1VQO - chains 0 and R of the 32 polymer chains in the assembly; structure by X-ray diffraction, 2.20 A resolution.

[Chain 0]
Molecule: 23S ribosomal RNA
Organism: Haloarcula marismortui
Sequence (2922 nucleotides; numbered 2 to 2923; the number before each row is that of its first residue):
     2 UUGGCUACUAUGCCAGCUGGUGGAUUGCUCGGCUCAGGCGCUGAUGAAGG
    52 ACGUGCCAAGCUGCGAUAAGCCAUGGGGAGCCGCACGGAGGCGAAGAACC
   102 AUGGAUUUCCGAAUGAGAAUCUCUCUAACAAUUGCUUCGCGCAAUGAGGA
   152 ACCCCGAGAACUGAAACAUCUCAGUAUCGGGAGGAACAGAAAACGCAAUG
   202 UGAUGUCGUUAGUAACCGCGAGUGAACGCGAUACAGCCCAAACCGAAGCC
   252 CUCACGGGCAAUGUGGUGUCAGGGCUACCUCUCAUCAGCCGACCGUCUCG
   302 ACGAAGUCUCUUGGAACAGAGCGUGAUACAGGGUGACAACCCCGUACUCG
   352 AGACCAGUACGACGUGCGGUAGUGCCAGAGUAGCGGGGGUUGGAUAUCCC
   402 UCGCGAAUAACGCAGGCAUCGACUGCGAAGGCUAAACACAACCUGAGACC
   452 GAUAGUGAACAAGUAGUGUGAACGAACGCUGCAAAGUACCCUCAGAAGGG
   502 AGGCGAAAUAGAGCAUGAAAUCAGUUGGCGAUCGAGCGACAGGGCAUACA
   552 AGGUCCCUCGACGAAUGACCGACGCGCGAGCGUCCAGUAAGACUCACGGG
   602 AAGCCGAUGUUCUGUCGUACGUUUUGAAAAACGAGCCAGGGAGUGUGUCU
   652 GCAUGGCAAGUCUAACCGGAGUAUCCGGGGAGGCACAGGGAAACCGACAU
   702 GGCCGCAGGGCUUUGCCCGAGGGCCGCCGUCUUCAAGGGCGGGGAGCCAU
   752 GUGGACACGACCCGAAUCCGGACGAUCUACGCAUGGACAAGAUGAAGCGU
   802 GCCGAAAGGCACGUGGAAGUCUGUUAGAGUUGGUGUCCUACAAUACCCUC
   852 UCGUGAUCUAUGUGUAGGGGUGAAAGGCCCAUCGAGUCCGGCAACAGCUG
   902 GUUCCAAUCGAAACAUGUCGAAGCAUGACCUCCGCCGAGGUAGUCUGUGA
   952 GGUAGAGCGACCGAUUGGUGUGUCCGCCUCCGAGAGGAGUCGGCACACCU
  1002 GUCAAACUCCAAACUUACAGACGCCGUUUGACGCGGGGAUUCCGGUGCGC
  1052 GGGGUAAGCCUGUGUACCAGGAGGGGAACAACCCAGAGAUAGGUUAAGGU
  1102 CCCCAAGUGUGGAUUAAGUGUAAUCCUCUGAAGGUGGUCUCGAGCCCUAG
  1152 ACAGCCGGGAGGUGAGCUUAGAAGCAGCUACCCUCUAAGAAAAGCGUAAC
  1202 AGCUUACCGGCCGAGGUUUGAGGCGCCCAAAAUGAUCGGGACUCAAAUCC
  1252 ACCACCGAGACCUGUCCGUACCACUCAUACUGGUAAUCGAGUAGAUUGGC
  1302 GCUCUAAUUGGAUGGAAGUAGGGGUGAAAACUCCUAUGGACCGAUUAGUG
  1352 ACGAAAAUCCUGGCCAUAGUAGCAGCGAUAGUCGGGUGAGAACCCCGACG
  1402 GCCUAAUGGAUAAGGGUUCCUCAGCACUGCUGAUCAGCUGAGGGUUAGCC
  1452 GGUCCUAAGUCAUACCGCAACUCGACUAUGACGAAAUGGGAAACGGGUUA
  1502 AUAUUCCCGUGCCACUAUGCAGUGAAAGUUGACGCCCUGGGGUCGAUCAC
  1552 GCUGGGCAUUCGCCCAGUCGAACCGUCCAACUCCGUGGAAGCCGUAAUGG
  1602 CAGGAAGCGGACGAACGGCGGCAUAGGGAAACGUGAUUCAACCUGGGGCC
  1652 CAUGAAAAGACGAGCAUAGUGUCCGUACCGAGAACCGACACAGGUGUCCA
  1702 UGGCGGCGAAAGCCAAGGCCUGUCGGGAGCAACCAACGUUAGGGAAUUCG
  1752 GCAAGUUAGUCCCGUACCUUCGGAAGAAGGGAUGCCUGCUCCGGAACGGA
  1802 GCAGGUCGCAGUGACUCGGAAGCUCGGACUGUCUAGUAACAACAUAGGUG
  1852 ACCGCAAAUCCGCAAGGACUCGUACGGUCACUGAAUCCUGCCCAGUGCAG
  1902 GUAUCUGAACACCUCGUACAAGAGGACGAAGGACCUGUCAACGGCGGGGG
  1952 UAACUAUGACCCUCUUAAGGUAGCGUAGUACCUUGCCGCAUCAGUAGCGG
  2002 CUUGCAUGAAUGGAUUAACCAGAGCUUCACUGUCCCAACGUUGGGCCCGG
  2052 UGAACUGUACAUUCCAGUGCGGAGUCUGGAGACACCCAGGGGGAAGCGAA
  2102 GACCCUAUGGAGCUUUACUGCAGGCUGUCGCUGAGACGUGGUCGCCGAUG
  2152 UGCAGCAUAGGUAGGAGACACUACACAGGUACCCGCGCUAGCGGGCCACC
  2202 GAGUCAACAGUGAAAUACUACCCGUCGGUGACUGCGACUCUCACUCCGGG
  2252 AGGAGGACACCGAUAGCCGGGCAGUUUGACUGGGGCGGUACGCGCUCGAA
  2302 AAGAUAUCGAGCGCGCCCUAUGGCUAUCUCAGCCGGGACAGAGACCCGGC
  2352 GAAGAGUGCAAGAGCAAAAGAUAGCUUGACAGUGUUCUUCCCAACGAGGA
  2402 ACGCUGACGCGAAAGCGUGGUCUAGCGAACCAAUUAGCCUGCUUGAUGCG
  2452 GGCAAUUGAUGACAGAAAAGCUACCCUAGGGAUAACAGAGUCGUCACUCG
  2502 CAAGAGCACAUAUCGACCGAGUGGCUUGCUACCUCGAUGUCGGUUCCCUC
  2552 CAUCCUGCCCGUGCAGAAGCGGGCAAGGGUGAGGUUGUUCGCCUAUUAAA
  2602 GGAGGUCGUGAGCUGGGUUUAGACCGUCGUGAGACAGGUCGGCUGCUAUC
  2652 UACUGGGUGUGUAAUGGUGUCUGACAAGAACGACCGUAUAGUACGAGAGG
  2702 AACUACGGUUGGUGGCCACUGGUGUACCGGUUGUUCGAGAGAGCACGUGC
  2752 CGGGUAGCCACGCCACACGGGGUAAGAGCUGAACGCAUCUAAGCUCGAAA
  2802 CCCACUUGGAAAAGAGACACCGCCGAGGUCCCGCGUACAAGACGCGGUCG
  2852 AUAGACUCGGGGUGUGCGCGUCGAGGUAACGAGACGUUAAGCCCACGAGC
  2902 ACUAACAGACCAAAGCCAUCAU
Disordered / not traced: 2-9, 126-127, 715, 971-998, 1560, 1952-1963, 2137-2236, 2339-2343, 2665-2666, 2915-2923
Modified / non-standard residues: 1MA (6-hydro-1-methyladenosine-5'-monophosphate) at position 628, OMU (o2'-methyluridine 5'-monophosphate) at position 2587, OMG (o2'-methylguanosine-5'-monophosphate) at position 2588, UR3 (3-methyluridine-5'-monophoshate) at position 2619, PSU (pseudouridine-5'-monophosphate) at position 2621
Differences from the reference sequence: modified residue (628, 2587-2588, 2619, 2621)
Metal / ion sites: Na+ site 1: U12 (together with Sr2+) (shared with Lys-60(R) of chain R); Mg2+ site 1 near G28 (its only coordinating residue here); Sr2+ site 1: G33, C34, U457; Na+ site 2: C40, A442, C443; Na+ site 3: G56, A59, G61; Sr2+ site 2: G84, C85 (shared with 1 residue of chain T); Sr2+ site 3: C85, A86, C87 (shared with 1 residue of chain T); Na+ site 4 near U108 (its only coordinating residue here); Mg2+ site 2 near U115 (its only coordinating residue here); Na+ site 5: C130, U146; Na+ site 6: C141, G142; Sr2+ site 4: G147, A183 (shared with 1 residue of chain M); 78 more Mg2+ sites not listed; 2 more K+ sites not listed; 58 more Na+ sites not listed; 86 more Sr2+ sites not listed

[Chain R]
Molecule: 50S ribosomal protein L22P
Organism: Haloarcula marismortui
Reference sequence: P10970 (RL22_HALMA); numbering as in UniProt (aligned over 0-154)
Sequence (155 residues; numbered 0 to 154; the number before each row is that of its first residue; numbering starts at 0):
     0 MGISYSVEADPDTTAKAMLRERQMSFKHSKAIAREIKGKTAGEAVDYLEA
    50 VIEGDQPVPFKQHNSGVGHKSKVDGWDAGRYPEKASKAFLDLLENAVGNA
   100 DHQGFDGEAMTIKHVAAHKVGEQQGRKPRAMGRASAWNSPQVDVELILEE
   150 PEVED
Disordered / not traced: 0, 151-154
Metal / ion sites: Na+ site 1: Lys-60 (together with Sr2+) (shared with U12(0) of chain 0); Sr2+: Gln-61, Asn-63; Mg2+: Gly-65 (shared with C2048(0), A2089(0) of chain 0); Na+ site 2: Ser-70, Val-72; Na+ site 3: Val-72, Trp-75 (shared with U2659(0), G2660(0) of chain 0)

[How chain 0 and chain R interact]
Pairs across the interface (132):
  A11(0) / Lys-60(R)  hydrogen bond to the phosphate
  A11(0) / Trp-75(R)  sugar contact
  U12(0) / Lys-60(R)  salt bridge to the phosphate
  U12(0) / Trp-75(R)  sugar contact
  G13(0) / Gln-61(R)  phosphate contact
  U19(0) / Ser-5(R)  hydrogen bond to the sugar
  G20(0) / Ile-2(R)  sugar contact
  G20(0) / Ser-3(R)  hydrogen bond to the sugar
  G20(0) / Tyr-4(R)  sugar contact
  G20(0) / Ser-5(R)  sugar contact
  G20(0) / His-117(R)  base contact
  G21(0) / Gly-1(R)  phosphate contact
  G21(0) / Ile-2(R)  phosphate contact
  G21(0) / Ser-3(R)  hydrogen bond to the phosphate
  G21(0) / Lys-118(R)  sugar contact
  G21(0) / Val-119(R)  sugar contact
  U22(0) / Gly-1(R)  hydrogen bond to the phosphate
  U22(0) / Val-119(R)  sugar contact
  C492(0) / His-101(R)  hydrogen bond to the sugar
  C494(0) / Glu-93(R)  sugar contact
  G499(0) / Arg-19(R)  phosphate contact
  G499(0) / Asn-94(R)  hydrogen bond to the base
  G500(0) / Tyr-4(R)  phosphate contact
  G500(0) / Ala-16(R)  sugar contact
  G500(0) / Met-17(R)  hydrogen bond to the sugar
  G500(0) / Arg-19(R)  salt bridge to the phosphate
  G500(0) / Asn-94(R)  hydrogen bond to the sugar
  G500(0) / Asn-98(R)  base contact
  G501(0) / Tyr-4(R)  hydrogen bond to the phosphate
  G501(0) / Lys-15(R)  sugar contact
  G501(0) / Met-17(R)  phosphate contact
  G501(0) / Asn-98(R)  sugar contact
  G501(0) / Gln-102(R)  sugar contact
  U510(0) / Ser-3(R)  base contact
  C523(0) / Phe-25(R)  sugar contact
  C523(0) / Lys-29(R)  hydrogen bond to the phosphate
  A524(0) / Phe-25(R)  sugar contact
  A524(0) / Lys-29(R)  salt bridge to the phosphate
  A524(0) / Gln-61(R)  phosphate contact
  A524(0) / Ala-115(R)  sugar contact
  A524(0) / Ala-116(R)  hydrogen bond to the sugar
  A524(0) / His-117(R)  hydrogen bond to the base
  G525(0) / Arg-33(R)  salt bridge to the phosphate
  G525(0) / His-113(R)  hydrogen bond to the sugar
  G525(0) / Ala-115(R)  sugar contact
  U526(0) / Lys-36(R)  salt bridge to the phosphate
  U840(0) / Arg-128(R)  hydrogen bond to the sugar
  U840(0) / Ala-129(R)  phosphate contact
  A841(0) / Arg-128(R)  salt bridge to the phosphate
  A841(0) / Ala-129(R)  hydrogen bond to the phosphate
  A841(0) / Met-130(R)  base contact
  A843(0) / Arg-128(R)  phosphate contact
  A843(0) / Ala-129(R)  phosphate contact
  A844(0) / Ala-129(R)  phosphate contact
  A844(0) / Met-130(R)  hydrogen bond to the phosphate
  A844(0) / Gly-131(R)  base contact
  A1369(0) / Lys-26(R)  hydrogen bond to the sugar
  A1369(0) / Ser-64(R)  hydrogen bond to the phosphate
  G1370(0) / Ser-24(R)  hydrogen bond to the base
  G1370(0) / Lys-26(R)  salt bridge to the phosphate
  G1370(0) / His-27(R)  base contact
  G1370(0) / His-62(R)  salt bridge to the phosphate
  G1370(0) / Asn-63(R)  phosphate contact
  G1370(0) / Ser-64(R)  hydrogen bond to the phosphate
  G1370(0) / Arg-79(R)  sugar contact
  G1370(0) / Pro-139(R)  base contact
  U1371(0) / Ser-64(R)  sugar contact
  U1371(0) / Arg-79(R)  salt bridge to the phosphate
  A1372(0) / Trp-136(R)  base contact
  G1373(0) / Trp-136(R)  base contact
  C1428(0) / Gln-22(R)  hydrogen bond to the phosphate
  C1428(0) / Gln-122(R)  hydrogen bond to the phosphate
  C1431(0) / Lys-126(R)  hydrogen bond to the base
  A1689(0) / Pro-127(R)  base contact
  A1689(0) / Arg-128(R)  hydrogen bond to the base
  A1689(0) / Gly-131(R)  base contact
  A1689(0) / Arg-132(R)  hydrogen bond to the base
  A1689(0) / Ala-133(R)  base contact
  C1690(0) / Pro-127(R)  base contact
  C2048(0) / Gly-65(R)  phosphate contact
  C2048(0) / Lys-69(R)  phosphate contact
  C2049(0) / Lys-69(R)  salt bridge to the phosphate
  C2049(0) / Arg-79(R)  salt bridge to the phosphate
  C2049(0) / Tyr-80(R)  phosphate contact
  G2050(0) / Arg-79(R)  salt bridge to the phosphate
  G2050(0) / Tyr-80(R)  hydrogen bond to the phosphate
  G2050(0) / Pro-81(R)  phosphate contact
  G2050(0) / Glu-82(R)  hydrogen bond to the sugar
  G2051(0) / His-27(R)  phosphate contact
  G2051(0) / Pro-81(R)  phosphate contact
  G2051(0) / Glu-82(R)  hydrogen bond to the phosphate
  G2051(0) / Lys-83(R)  hydrogen bond to the phosphate
  U2052(0) / Lys-83(R)  salt bridge to the phosphate
  U2052(0) / Trp-136(R)  sugar contact
  G2053(0) / Trp-136(R)  sugar contact
  G2053(0) / Asn-137(R)  hydrogen bond to the phosphate
  G2053(0) / Ser-138(R)  hydrogen bond to the phosphate
  A2054(0) / Arg-128(R)  hydrogen bond to the base
  A2054(0) / Ser-134(R)  hydrogen bond to the sugar
  A2054(0) / Ala-135(R)  hydrogen bond to the sugar
  A2054(0) / Trp-136(R)  sugar contact
  A2054(0) / Asn-137(R)  hydrogen bond to the phosphate
  A2055(0) / Arg-128(R)  hydrogen bond to the sugar
  A2055(0) / Arg-132(R)  hydrogen bond to the sugar
  A2055(0) / Ser-134(R)  sugar contact
  A2055(0) / Ala-135(R)  phosphate contact
  C2086(0) / Trp-75(R)  sugar contact
  C2087(0) / Asn-63(R)  phosphate contact
  C2087(0) / His-68(R)  hydrogen bond to the sugar
  C2087(0) / Asp-76(R)  sugar contact
  C2088(0) / Asn-63(R)  phosphate contact
  C2088(0) / Ser-64(R)  phosphate contact
  C2088(0) / Gly-65(R)  hydrogen bond to the phosphate
  C2088(0) / Val-66(R)  sugar contact
  C2088(0) / His-68(R)  sugar contact
  A2089(0) / Gly-65(R)  phosphate contact
  U2648(0) / Arg-128(R)  base contact
  G2657(0) / His-68(R)  base contact
  G2658(0) / His-68(R)  hydrogen bond to the sugar
  G2658(0) / Asp-76(R)  hydrogen bond to the base
  U2659(0) / Trp-75(R)  hydrogen bond to the sugar
  U2659(0) / Asp-76(R)  hydrogen bond to the sugar
  G2660(0) / Val-72(R)  phosphate contact
  G2660(0) / Gly-74(R)  hydrogen bond to the phosphate
  G2660(0) / Trp-75(R)  phosphate contact
  C2831(0) / Lys-71(R)  hydrogen bond to the phosphate
  C2832(0) / Lys-71(R)  salt bridge to the phosphate
  A2841(0) / Gly-67(R)  sugar contact
  A2841(0) / His-68(R)  hydrogen bond to the sugar
  G2842(0) / His-68(R)  sugar contact
  G2842(0) / Ser-70(R)  phosphate contact
  A2843(0) / Ser-70(R)  phosphate contact
Interface residues without a listed pair, chain 0 (59 interface residues in all): C491, U493, A502, U1368, A1427, U1429, C2056
Interface residues without a listed pair, chain R (68 interface residues in all): Val-6, Asp-73, Gly-78, Ala-84

[Summary]
59 residues of chain 0 and 68 residues of chain R are in contact; the contacts include 47 hydrogen bonds and
14 salt bridges. Polar contacts include G499(0)/Asn-94(R), A524(0)/His-117(R) and G1370(0)/Ser-24(R). U12(0)
and Lys-60(R) coordinate Na+ site 1.
Chain 0 is 23S ribosomal RNA and chain R is 50S ribosomal protein L22P, both from Haloarcula marismortui; the
structure, The structure of CCPMN bound to the large ribosomal subunit haloarcula marismortui, was determined
by X-ray diffraction, deposited together with 1VQ4, 1VQ5, 1VQ8, 1VQ9, 1VQK, 1VQL, 1VQM and 1VQP.
